Entry 7XVL (X-ray diffraction, 3.51 A resolution); this record covers chains A and I of the 21 polymer chains in the assembly.

[Chain A]
Name: Histone H3.1
Organism: Homo sapiens
Reference sequence: P68431 (H31_HUMAN); residues 0-135 here correspond to UniProt positions 1-136 (UniProt number = residue number + 1)
Chain sequence (138 residues; row label = number of the first residue in the row; numbers below 1 keep their minus sign (Gly-2 is residue -2)):
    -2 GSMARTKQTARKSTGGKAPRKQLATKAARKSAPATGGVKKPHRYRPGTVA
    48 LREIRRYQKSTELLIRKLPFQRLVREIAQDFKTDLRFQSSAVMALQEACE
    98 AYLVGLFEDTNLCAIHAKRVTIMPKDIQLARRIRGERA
Not modelled in the structure: -2 to 37
Sequence notes: expression tag (-2 to -1)
UniProt features mapped onto this chain:
  - modified residue: Arg2 (Asymmetric dimethylarginine), Thr3 (Phosphothreonine), Lys4 (Allysine), Gln5 (5-glutamyl dopamine), Thr6 (Phosphothreonine), Arg8 (Citrulline), Lys9 (N6,N6,N6-trimethyllysine), Ser10 (ADP-ribosylserine), Thr11 (Phosphothreonine), Lys14 (N6-(2-hydroxyisobutyryl)lysine), Arg17 (Asymmetric dimethylarginine), Lys18 (N6-(2-hydroxyisobutyryl)lysine), Lys23 (N6-(2-hydroxyisobutyryl)lysine), Arg26 (Citrulline), Lys27 (N6,N6,N6-trimethyllysine), Ser28 (ADP-ribosylserine), Lys36 (N6,N6,N6-trimethyllysine), Lys37 (N6-methyllysine), Tyr41 (Phosphotyrosine), Lys56 (N6,N6,N6-trimethyllysine) and 8 more in UniProt
  - lipidation: Lys18 (N6-decanoyllysine)

[Chain I]
Molecule: 169-nt DNA strand
Organism: synthetic construct
Sequence (169 nucleotides; each row starts with the number of its first residue; numbers below 1 keep their minus sign (DC-82 is residue -82)):
   -82 CCAAAAAAAAAACAGCATCCCGGTGCCGAGGCCGCTCAATTGGTCGTAGA
   -32 CAGCTCTAGCACCGCTTAAACGCACGTACGCGCTGTCTACCGCGTTTTAA
    18 CCGCCACTAGAAGCGCTTACTAGTCTCCAGGCACGTGTGAGACCGGCACA
    68 TGCAAAAAAAAAACGAGCT

[Chain A / chain I interface]
Pairs across the interface (26):
  His39(A) - DA71(I)  hydrogen bond to the sugar
  Arg40(A) - DC-8(I)  base contact
  Arg40(A) - DA71(I)  phosphate contact
  Tyr41(A) - DC70(I)  phosphate contact
  Tyr41(A) - DA71(I)  phosphate contact
  Arg42(A) - DA-5(I)  salt bridge to the phosphate
  Arg42(A) - DA71(I)  hydrogen bond to the phosphate
  Pro43(A) - DT-6(I)  phosphate contact
  Pro43(A) - DA-5(I)  sugar contact
  Thr45(A) - DC70(I)  phosphate contact
  Thr45(A) - DA71(I)  hydrogen bond to the phosphate
  Arg63(A) - DA-14(I)  phosphate contact
  Arg63(A) - DA-13(I)  salt bridge to the phosphate
  Arg72(A) - DC-23(I)  salt bridge to the phosphate
  Arg83(A) - DG-24(I)  phosphate contact
  Arg83(A) - DC-23(I)  phosphate contact
  Phe84(A) - DG-24(I)  sugar contact
  Phe84(A) - DC-23(I)  hydrogen bond to the phosphate
  Gln85(A) - DG-24(I)  phosphate contact
  Ser86(A) - DG-24(I)  hydrogen bond to the phosphate
  Arg116(A) - DG-3(I)  phosphate contact
  Val117(A) - DG-3(I)  hydrogen bond to the phosphate
  Thr118(A) - DC-4(I)  hydrogen bond to the phosphate
  Thr118(A) - DG-3(I)  hydrogen bond to the phosphate
  Met120(A) - DG-3(I)  phosphate contact
  Met120(A) - DC-2(I)  phosphate contact
Also at the interface, not in a pair above, chain A (17 interface residues in all): Leu82
Also at the interface, not in a pair above, chain I (13 interface residues in all): DA72

[Overview]
17 residues of chain A face 13 of chain I across their interface, with 8 hydrogen bonds and 3 salt bridges.
Polar pairs include His39(A)-DA71(I), Arg42(A)-DA71(I) and Thr45(A)-DA71(I).
Here chain A is Histone H3.1 (Homo sapiens) and chain I is a 169-nt DNA strand (synthetic construct). Entry
7XVL (Crystal Structure of Nucleosome-H1.0 Linker Histone Assembly (sticky-169an DNA fragment)) was determined
by X-ray diffraction.
